7KDE - chains S and T of the 18 polymer chains in the assembly; structure by electron microscopy, 3.55 A resolution.

Chain S:
Protein: 8ANC195 Fab Heavy Chain
Source organism: Homo sapiens
Notes: antibody fragment or engineered binder
Sequence (244 residues; numbered 1 to 225 plus 20 insertion-coded residues; 1 number in that range is skipped by the numbering (no residue carries it; nothing is unmodelled there); the number before each row is that of its first residue; a row labelled like 77A-77D holds insertion residues (77A, then the next letters in order)):
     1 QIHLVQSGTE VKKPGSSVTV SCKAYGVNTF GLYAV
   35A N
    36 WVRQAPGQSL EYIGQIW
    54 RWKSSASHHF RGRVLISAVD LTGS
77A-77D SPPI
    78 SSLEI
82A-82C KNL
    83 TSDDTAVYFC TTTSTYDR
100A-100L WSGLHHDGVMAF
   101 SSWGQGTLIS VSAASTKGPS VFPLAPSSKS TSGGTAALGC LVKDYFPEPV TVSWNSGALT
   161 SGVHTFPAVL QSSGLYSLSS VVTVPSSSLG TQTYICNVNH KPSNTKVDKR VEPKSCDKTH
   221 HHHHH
Disordered / not traced: 114-225
Disulfide bonds: Cys22-Cys92

Chain T:
Protein: 8ANC195 Fab Light Chain
Source organism: Homo sapiens
Notes: antibody fragment or engineered binder
Sequence (215 residues; row label = number of the first residue in the row):
     1 DIQMTQSPST LSASTGDTVR ISCRASQSIT
   30A G
    31 NWVAWYQQRP GKAPRLLIYR GAALLGGVPS RFRGSAAGTD FTLTIGNLQA EDFGTFYCQQ
    91 YDTYPGTFGQ GTKVEVKRTV AAPSVFIFPP SDEQLKSGTA SVVCLLNNFY PREAKVQWKV
   151 DNALQSGNSQ ESVTEQDSKD STYSLSSTLT LSKADYEKHK VYACEVTHQG LSSPVTKSFN
   211 RGEC
Disordered / not traced: 107-214
Disulfide bonds: Cys23-Cys88

Chain S / chain T interface:
Pairs across the interface - 31 pairs, chain S then chain T:
  Gln39(S) with Gln38(T), hydrogen bond
  Gln43(S) with Tyr87(T)
  Ser44(S) with Gly99(T), hydrogen bond (side chain-backbone); Gln100(T)
  Leu45(S) with Tyr87(T); Phe98(T), hydrophobic
  Tyr47(S) with Tyr94(T), hydrogen bond; Pro95(T), hydrophobic
  Ser58(S) with Tyr94(T)
  Ala59(S) with Tyr94(T), hydrogen bond (backbone-side chain)
  Phe91(S) with Ala43(T), hydrophobic; Pro44(T)
  Gly100C(S) with Tyr49(T); Arg50(T); Tyr91(T), hydrogen bond (backbone-side chain)
  Leu100D(S) with Tyr49(T), hydrophobic
  His100F(S) with Trp32(T); Tyr91(T); Asp92(T), hydrogen bond (side chain-backbone)
  Val100I(S) with Tyr91(T), hydrophobic
  Met100J(S) with Gln89(T), hydrogen bond (backbone-side chain); Tyr91(T)
  Ala100K(S) with Tyr36(T); Tyr91(T), hydrophobic
  Phe100L(S) with Tyr36(T), hydrogen bond (backbone-side chain); Leu46(T); Gln89(T); Phe98(T), hydrophobic
  Ser101(S) with Leu46(T)
  Trp103(S) with Pro44(T)
  Gly104(S) with Ala43(T)
Interface residues without a listed pair, chain S (22 interface residues in all): Glu46, Gln50, Ser100B, His100E
Interface residues without a listed pair, chain T (20 interface residues in all): Ala34, Thr93, Gly96

Overview:
The interface between chain S and chain T involves 22 residues on one side and 20 on the other; the contacts
include 8 hydrogen bonds. Among the polar pairs are Gln39(S)-Gln38(T), Ser44(S)-Gly99(T) and
Tyr47(S)-Tyr94(T).
Chain S is 8ANC195 Fab Heavy Chain and chain T is 8ANC195 Fab Light Chain, both from Homo sapiens; the
structure, BG505 SOSIP.664 in complex with the V3-targeting rhesus macaque antibody 1485 and human gp120-gp41
interface antibody ..., was determined by electron microscopy.
